7OUG - chains E and L of the 10 polymer chains in the assembly; structure by electron microscopy, 3.10 A resolution.

[Chain E]
Name: Integrase
Source organism: Simian T-lymphotropic virus 1
Reference sequence: Q4QY51 (Q4QY51_9STL1); residues -2 to 297 here correspond to UniProt positions 597-896 (UniProt number = residue number + 599)
Sequence (301 residues; numbered -3 to 297; the number before each row is that of its first residue; numbers below 1 keep their minus sign (Gly-3 is residue -3)):
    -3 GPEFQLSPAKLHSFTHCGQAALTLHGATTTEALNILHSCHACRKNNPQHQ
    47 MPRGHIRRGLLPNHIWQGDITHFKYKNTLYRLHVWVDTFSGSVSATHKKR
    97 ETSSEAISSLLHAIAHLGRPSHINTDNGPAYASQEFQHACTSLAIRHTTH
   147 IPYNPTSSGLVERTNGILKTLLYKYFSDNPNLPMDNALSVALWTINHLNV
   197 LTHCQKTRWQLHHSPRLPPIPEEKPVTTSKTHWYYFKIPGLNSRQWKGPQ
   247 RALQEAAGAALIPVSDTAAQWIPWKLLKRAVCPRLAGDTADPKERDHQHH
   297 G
Not modelled in the structure: -3 to 2, 281-297
Sequence notes: expression tag (-3, -1 to 0); engineered mutation Glu219 (Ala818 in Q4QY51)
Bound ions: Zn2+: His8, His12, Cys35, Cys38; Mg2+ site 1: Asp65, Asp122 (together with raltegravir, mk0518); Mg2+ site 2: Asp65, Glu158 (together with raltegravir, mk0518)
Small-molecule neighbours: raltegravir, mk0518: Asp65, Asp122, Asn123, Pro148, Tyr149, Pro151, Thr152, Glu158
What the authors report for this chain:
  - catalytic residues: Asp65, Asp122, Glu158
  - Mg2+ coordination: Asp122
  - mutagenesis - P214D, A219E: increased binding to Isoform 3 of PC4 and SFRS1-interacting protein, Isoform Gamma-2 of Serine/threonine-protein phosphatase 2A 56 kDa regulatory subunit gamma isoform

[Chain L]
Molecule: 28-nt DNA strand
Sequence (28 nucleotides; each row starts with the number of its first residue; numbers below 1 keep their minus sign (DT-7 is residue -7)):
    -7 TCTCTCCGGGAGAGAAGCGCCAAACACA
Not modelled in the structure: -7 to 1

[How chain E and chain L interact]
Residue-residue contacts (13; chain E residue first):
  Thr24(E) with DC10(L), phosphate contact
  Thr25(E) with DC10(L), phosphate contact; DG11(L), hydrogen bond to the phosphate
  Thr26(E) with DG9(L), sugar contact; DC10(L), hydrogen bond to the phosphate
  Pro43(E) with DC17(L), sugar contact; DA18(L), sugar contact
  Gln44(E) with DA16(L), base contact
  His45(E) with DC17(L), salt bridge to the phosphate
  Arg49(E) with DA15(L), hydrogen bond to the phosphate; DA16(L), salt bridge to the phosphate
  Lys271(E) with DA16(L), salt bridge to the phosphate; DC17(L), phosphate contact
Also at the interface, not in a pair above, chain E (9 interface residues in all): Lys233

[Summary]
Chain E and chain L form an interface of 9 and 7 residues respectively, with 3 hydrogen bonds and 3 salt
bridges. Among the polar pairs are Thr25(E)-DG11(L), Thr26(E)-DC10(L) and Arg49(E)-DA15(L). From the paper:
catalytic residues Asp65(E), Asp122(E) and Glu158(E); P214D and A219E of chain E increase binding to Isoform 3
of PC4 and SFRS1-interacting protein, Isoform Gamma-2 of Serine/threonine-protein phosphatase 2A 56 kDa
regulatory subunit gamma isoform.
Here chain E is Integrase (Simian T-lymphotropic virus 1) and chain L is a 28-nt DNA strand. Entry 7OUG
(STLV-1 intasome:B56 in complex with the strand-transfer inhibitor raltegravir) was determined by electron
microscopy together with 7OUF and 7OUH from the same study.
